Entry 3Q0M (X-ray diffraction, 2.71 A resolution); this record covers chains A and C.

== Chain A ==
Name: Pumilio homolog 1
Source organism: Homo sapiens
UniProt: Q14671 (PUM1_HUMAN); residue numbers follow UniProt; this construct covers 828-1176
Amino-acid sequence (349 residues; each row starts with the number of its first residue):
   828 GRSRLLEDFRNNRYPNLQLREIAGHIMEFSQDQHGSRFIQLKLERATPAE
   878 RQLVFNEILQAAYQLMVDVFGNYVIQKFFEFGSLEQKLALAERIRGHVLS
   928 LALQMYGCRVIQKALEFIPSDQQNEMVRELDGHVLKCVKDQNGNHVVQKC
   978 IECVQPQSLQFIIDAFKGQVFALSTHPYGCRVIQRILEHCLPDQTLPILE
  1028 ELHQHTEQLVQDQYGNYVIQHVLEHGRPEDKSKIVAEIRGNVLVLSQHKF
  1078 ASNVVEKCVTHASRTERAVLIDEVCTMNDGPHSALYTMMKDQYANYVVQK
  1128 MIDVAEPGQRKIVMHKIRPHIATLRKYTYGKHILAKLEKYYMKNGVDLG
Unresolved in the structure: 828, 1166-1176
Curated features (UniProtKB/Swiss-Prot):
  - region: Ser-863 to Gln-867 (Adenine-nucleotide binding in RNA target), Asn-899 to Gln-903 (Uracil-nucleotide binding in RNA target), Cys-935 to Gln-939 (Adenine-nucleotide binding in RNA target), Asn-971 to Gln-975 (Non-specific-nucleotide binding in RNA target), Cys-1007 to Gln-1011 (Adenine-nucleotide binding in RNA target), Asn-1043 to Gln-1047 (Uracil-nucleotide binding in RNA target), Ser-1079 to Glu-1083 (Guanine-nucleotide binding in RNA target), Asn-1122 to Gln-1126 (Uracil-nucleotide binding in RNA target)
  - natural variant: Thr-1033 (T1033S: In SCA47), Arg-1137 (R1137W: In SCA47), Arg-1145 (R1145W: In NEDMSF)
  - mutagenesis: Ser-863 to Gln-867 (B and inds cytosine-nucleotide in RNA target), Asn-899 to Gln-903 (Specifically binds cytosine-nucleotide in RNA target), Cys-935 to Gln-939 (Specifically binds cytosine-nucleotide in RNA target), Asn-971 to Gln-975 (Specifically binds cytosine-nucleotide in RNA target), Cys-1007 to Gln-1011 (Specifically binds cytosine-nucleotide in RNA target; Specifically binds guanine-nucleotide in RNA target), Cys-1007 (C1007N: Specifically binds uracil-nucleotide in RNA target), Asn-1043 to Gln-1047 (Specifically binds cytosine-nucleotide in RNA target), Asn-1043 to Tyr-1044 (Changes the specificity for RNA; when associated with E-1047), Gln-1047 (Q1047E: Changes the specificity for RNA; when associated with 1043-SN-1044), Ser-1079 to Glu-1083 (Specifically binds cytosine-nucleotide in RNA target), Asn-1122 to Gln-1126 (Specifically binds cytosine-nucleotide in RNA target)
What the authors report for this chain:
  - binding site for the 8-nt RNA strand (chain C): Tyr-1005

== Chain C ==
Molecule: 8-nt RNA strand
Sequence (8 nucleotides; each row starts with the number of its first residue):
     1 UGUAGAUA

== How chain A and chain C interact ==
Pairs across the interface (45; chain A residue first):
  Gln-860(A) with A8(C), hydrogen bond to the sugar
  Arg-864(A) with A8(C), hydrogen bond to the base
  Gln-867(A) with A8(C), hydrogen bond to the base
  Val-896(A) with U7(C), base contact
  Phe-897(A) with A8(C), base contact
  Asn-899(A) with U7(C), hydrogen bond to the base
  Tyr-900(A) with U7(C), hydrogen bond to the base; A8(C), stacking on the base
  Gln-903(A) with U7(C), base contact
  Tyr-933(A) with U7(C), base contact
  Arg-936(A) with A6(C), hydrogen bond to the base; U7(C), base contact
  Gln-939(A) with A6(C), hydrogen bond to the base
  Gln-968(A) with A6(C), phosphate contact
  Asn-971(A) with G5(C), base contact
  His-972(A) with G5(C), hydrogen bond to the sugar; A6(C), stacking on the base
  Gln-975(A) with G5(C), hydrogen bond to the base
  Tyr-1005(A) with G5(C), phosphate contact; A6(C), hydrogen bond to the phosphate
  Cys-1007(A) with A4(C), base contact
  Arg-1008(A) with A4(C), hydrogen bond to the base; G5(C), hydrogen bond to the base
  Gln-1011(A) with A4(C), hydrogen bond to the base
  Arg-1012(A) with G5(C), hydrogen bond to the base
  Gln-1040(A) with U3(C), base contact
  Tyr-1041(A) with A4(C), sugar contact
  Asn-1043(A) with U3(C), hydrogen bond to the base
  Tyr-1044(A) with U3(C), sugar contact; A4(C), stacking on the base
  Gln-1047(A) with U3(C), hydrogen bond to the base
  Lys-1076(A) with G2(C), sugar contact; U3(C), sugar contact
  Phe-1077(A) with U3(C), base contact
  Ser-1079(A) with G2(C), hydrogen bond to the base
  Asn-1080(A) with G2(C), hydrogen bond to the base; U3(C), base contact
  Glu-1083(A) with G2(C), hydrogen bond to the base
  Tyr-1120(A) with G2(C), sugar contact
  Asn-1122(A) with U1(C), hydrogen bond to the base
  Tyr-1123(A) with U1(C), hydrogen bond to the base; G2(C), stacking on the base
  Gln-1126(A) with U1(C), hydrogen bond to the base
  Tyr-1156(A) with U1(C), base contact
  His-1159(A) with U1(C), stacking on the base
Other interface residues (no listed pair), chain A (40 interface residues in all): Ser-863, Met-932, Cys-935, Gln-1119

== Overview ==
40 residues of chain A face 8 of chain C across their interface, with 22 hydrogen bonds and 5 aromatic
stacking contacts. Polar contacts include Arg-864(A)/A8(C), Gln-867(A)/A8(C) and Asn-899(A)/U7(C). Curated
annotation (UniProt) lists 40 mutagenesis sites on chain A. From the paper: a binding site for the 8-nt RNA
strand (chain C) at Tyr-1005(A).
Chain A is Pumilio homolog 1 (Homo sapiens) and chain C is an 8-nt RNA strand; the structure, Crystal
structure of the PUMILIO-homology domain from Human PUMILIO1 in complex with p38alpha NREb, was determined by
X-ray diffraction, deposited together with 3Q0L, 3Q0N, 3Q0O, 3Q0P, 3Q0Q, 3Q0R and 3Q0S.
